Entry 9QAD (X-ray diffraction, 2.08 A resolution); this record covers chain A.

[Chain A]
Molecule: Probable global transcription activator SNF2L2
Source organism: Homo sapiens
Notes: EC 3.6.4.-
Reference sequence: P51531 (SMCA2_HUMAN), isoform P51531-2; the author numbering skips numbers that UniProt does not, so the offset changes along the chain: 1373-1399 = UniProt 1373-1399; 1418-1511 = UniProt 1400-1493
Chain sequence (123 residues; row label = number of the first residue in the row; note: 18 numbers in that range are skipped by the numbering (no residue carries them; nothing is unmodelled there)):
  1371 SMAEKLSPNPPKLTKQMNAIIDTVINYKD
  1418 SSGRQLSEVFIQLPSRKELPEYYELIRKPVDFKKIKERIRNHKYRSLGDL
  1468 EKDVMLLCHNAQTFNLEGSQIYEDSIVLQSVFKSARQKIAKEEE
Not modelled in the structure: 1371-1375, 1508-1511
Differences from the reference sequence: expression tag (1371-1372)
Bound ions: Zn2+: H1459, H1476
Residues lining bound ligands: A1I45 (5-oxidanyl-2-(phenylmethyl)-1,9-dihydropyrimido[4,5-b]indol-4-one): V1426, F1427, Q1429, L1430, P1431, Y1439, V1447, D1448, L1474, N1477, A1478, F1481, N1482, I1488
UniProt features mapped onto this chain:
  - modified residue: S1377 (Phosphoserine)

[In short]
Bound to chain A: compound A1I45. The Zn2+ site is built by H1459 and H1476.
Chain A is Probable global transcription activator SNF2L2 (Homo sapiens); the structure, Crystal structure of
the SMARCA2 bromodomain bound to a tricyclic pyrimidoindolone inhibitor (compound 17), was determined by X-ray
diffraction, deposited together with 9QAC.
